9ITX - chains Q and Z of the 16 polymer chains in the assembly; structure by electron microscopy, 4.10 A resolution (low resolution: residue-level contacts below are approximate; hydrogen-bond / salt-bridge calls are withheld).

Chain Q:
Name: ATP synthase subunit c
From: Chloroflexus aurantiacus J-10-fl
UniProtKB: A9WGS9 (ATPL_CHLAA); residues 1-76 here = UniProt positions 1-76
Sequence (76 residues; row label = number of the first residue in the row):
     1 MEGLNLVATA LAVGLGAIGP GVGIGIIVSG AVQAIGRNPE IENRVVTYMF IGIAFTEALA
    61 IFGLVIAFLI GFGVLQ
Disordered / not traced: 73-76
Swiss-Prot annotation at these positions:
  - site: Glu57 (Reversibly protonated during proton transport)

Chain Z:
Name: ATP synthase subunit a
From: Chloroflexus aurantiacus J-10-fl
UniProtKB: A9WGT0 (A9WGT0_CHLAA); numbering as in UniProt (aligned over 1-312)
Sequence (312 residues; numbered 1 to 312; the number before each row is that of its first residue):
     1 MSTRTRNILI IVGALIISIA SRFFLYTGPP HVEVAAEVIF DGIPGFPITN SFVVAIIIDI
    61 FVIALAVAAT RNLQMVPRGL QNVMEFILES LYNLFRNINA KYVATAFPLV ATIFLFVLFG
   121 NWFGLLPGVG SIGVCHEKKE EHAVVDERLA LAAPAAPLSS VAAAEGEEIH DTCAAQGKKL
   181 VPLFRAPAAD LNFTFAIAVI SFVFIEYWGF RALGPGYLKK FFNTNGIMSF VGIIEFISEL
   241 VKPFALAFRL FGNIFAGEVL LVVMAFLVPL LLPLPFYGFE VFVGFIQALI FALLTYAFLN
   301 IAVTGHDEEH AH
Disordered / not traced: 1-11, 135-168, 305-312

Interface between chain Q and chain Z:
Residue-residue contacts - 13 pairs, chain Q then chain Z:
  Thr47(Q) - Ile301(Z)
  Phe50(Q) - Leu294(Z)
  Phe50(Q) - Ala297(Z)
  Phe50(Q) - Ile301(Z)
  Ile51(Q) - Ile301(Z)
  Ala54(Q) - Ser238(Z)
  Ala54(Q) - Lys242(Z)
  Phe55(Q) - Ile234(Z)
  Phe55(Q) - Glu235(Z)
  Glu57(Q) - Ala245(Z)
  Ala58(Q) - Ser238(Z)
  Ile61(Q) - Val241(Z)
  Phe62(Q) - Ile237(Z)
Other interface residues (no listed pair), chain Q (12 interface residues in all): Glu42, Leu64, Phe68
Other interface residues (no listed pair), chain Z (14 interface residues in all): Asn97, Val231, Phe248, Phe298

Summary:
12 residues of chain Q face 14 of chain Z across their interface.
Chain Q is ATP synthase subunit c and chain Z is ATP synthase subunit a, both from Chloroflexus aurantiacus
J-10-fl; the structure, Chloroflexus aurantiacus ADP-bound ATP synthase, state 2, focused refinement of FO,
was determined by electron microscopy, deposited together with 9ITJ, 9ITK, 9ITL, 9ITM, 9ITN, 9ITO and 11
further entries.
